Entry 7F37 (X-ray diffraction, 2.90 A resolution); this record covers chains B and E of the 6 polymer chains in the assembly.

[Chain B]
Protein: GNAT family N-acetyltransferase
Organism: Escherichia coli O157:H7
UniProt: A0A7U8MJD7 (A0A7U8MJD7_ECO57); residue numbers follow UniProt; this construct covers 1-161
Sequence (169 residues; each row starts with the number of its first residue):
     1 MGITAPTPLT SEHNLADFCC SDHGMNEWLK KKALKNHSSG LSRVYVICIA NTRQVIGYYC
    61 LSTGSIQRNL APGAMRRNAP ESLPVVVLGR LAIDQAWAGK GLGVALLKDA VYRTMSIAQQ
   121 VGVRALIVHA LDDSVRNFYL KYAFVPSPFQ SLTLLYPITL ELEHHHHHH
Not modelled in the structure: 72-75, 162-169
Differences from the reference sequence: expression tag (162-169)

[Chain E]
Protein: DUF1778 domain-containing protein
Organism: Escherichia coli O157:H7
UniProt: A0A7U8MLT5 (A0A7U8MLT5_ECO57); residues 1-92 here = UniProt positions 1-92
Sequence (92 residues; each row starts with the number of its first residue):
     1 MKPESKEAPI NIRAKASQRD LIDMAANLVA KSRTDFMLDA ACREAQDILL DQRLFILDDE
    61 QYDAFLAALD APITAERQAK INALMNRKSP WE
Not modelled in the structure: 1-7

[How chain B and chain E interact]
Residue-residue contacts (82):
  Ile3(B) with Pro90(E); Trp91(E)
  Thr4(B) with Trp91(E)
  Ala5(B) with Trp91(E), hydrophobic
  Pro6(B) with Trp91(E)
  Asp22(B) with Gln46(E), hydrogen bond
  His23(B) with Asp39(E), salt bridge
  Gly24(B) with Gln46(E)
  Glu27(B) with Arg43(E)
  Leu41(B) with Arg53(E), hydrogen bond (backbone-side chain)
  Ile47(B) with Trp91(E), hydrophobic
  Ser62(B) with Arg53(E), hydrogen bond
  Thr63(B) with Arg53(E), hydrogen bond (backbone-side chain)
  Gly64(B) with Arg53(E)
  Ser65(B) with Arg53(E), hydrogen bond (backbone-backbone); Leu54(E); Phe55(E), hydrogen bond (backbone-backbone)
  Ile66(B) with Phe55(E); Leu57(E), hydrophobic; Tyr62(E); Phe65(E), hydrophobic
  Gln67(B) with Phe55(E), hydrogen bond (backbone-backbone); Ile56(E); Leu57(E), hydrogen bond (backbone-backbone); Tyr62(E)
  Arg68(B) with Leu57(E); Asp59(E), salt bridge; Tyr62(E); Asp63(E), salt bridge
  Asn69(B) with Ile56(E); Leu57(E), hydrogen bond (backbone-backbone); Asp58(E)
  Arg76(B) with Asp59(E), hydrogen bond (backbone-side chain)
  Arg77(B) with Asp59(E)
  Asn78(B) with Asp59(E)
  Glu81(B) with Tyr62(E), hydrogen bond
  Leu83(B) with Tyr62(E); Phe65(E), hydrophobic; Leu66(E), hydrophobic
  Val87(B) with Gln52(E)
  Gly89(B) with Leu50(E)
  Arg90(B) with Gln46(E), hydrogen bond; Asp47(E), salt bridge; Asp51(E), salt bridge
  Gly101(B) with Arg87(E)
  Leu102(B) with Pro90(E), hydrophobic
  Val104(B) with Leu84(E), hydrophobic; Arg87(E)
  Ala105(B) with Ser89(E); Trp91(E), hydrophobic
  Lys108(B) with Leu84(E); Met85(E); Ser89(E); Glu92(E), salt bridge
  Val111(B) with Leu84(E), hydrophobic
  Tyr112(B) with Met85(E), hydrophobic
  Arg124(B) with Leu69(E)
  His129(B) with Leu49(E); Leu50(E); Gln52(E), hydrogen bond (side chain-backbone); Phe55(E)
  Leu131(B) with Leu50(E), hydrophobic
  Leu140(B) with Lys80(E)
  Lys141(B) with Lys80(E)
  Ala143(B) with Arg77(E), hydrogen bond (backbone-side chain); Lys80(E); Ile81(E), hydrophobic
  Val145(B) with Arg77(E)
  Pro148(B) with Ala64(E), hydrophobic; Phe65(E)
  Phe149(B) with Phe55(E), hydrophobic; Leu57(E), hydrophobic; Gln61(E); Phe65(E), hydrophobic
  Gln150(B) with Gln52(E), hydrogen bond; Phe55(E)
  Leu155(B) with Phe65(E), hydrophobic
  Tyr156(B) with Arg77(E); Ile81(E); Met85(E)
  Pro157(B) with Arg77(E)
  Thr159(B) with Leu69(E), hydrogen bond (side chain-backbone)
Other interface residues (no listed pair), chain B (60 interface residues in all): Met25, Trp28, Cys60, Ser82, Val85, Leu106, Leu107, Asp109, Ala125, Ile127, Tyr142, Phe144, Thr153
Other interface residues (no listed pair), chain E (34 interface residues in all): Ala68, Lys88

[In short]
60 residues of chain B face 34 of chain E across their interface; the contacts include 16 hydrogen bonds and 6
salt bridges. Among the polar pairs are His23(B)-Asp39(E), Arg68(B)-Asp59(E) and Arg68(B)-Asp63(E).
Here chain B is GNAT family N-acetyltransferase and chain E is DUF1778 domain-containing protein, both from
Escherichia coli O157:H7. Entry 7F37 (Crystal structure of AtaT2-AtaR2 complex) was determined by X-ray
diffraction together with 7F36 from the same study.
